Entry 8UBD (electron microscopy, 3.05 A resolution); this record covers chains A and I of the 9 polymer chains in the assembly.

# Chain A
Molecule: Reverse transcriptase
Organism: Bordetella phage BPP-1
UniProtKB: Q775D8 (Q775D8_BPBPP); residue numbers follow UniProt; this construct covers 1-328
Sequence (328 residues; row label = number of the first residue in the row):
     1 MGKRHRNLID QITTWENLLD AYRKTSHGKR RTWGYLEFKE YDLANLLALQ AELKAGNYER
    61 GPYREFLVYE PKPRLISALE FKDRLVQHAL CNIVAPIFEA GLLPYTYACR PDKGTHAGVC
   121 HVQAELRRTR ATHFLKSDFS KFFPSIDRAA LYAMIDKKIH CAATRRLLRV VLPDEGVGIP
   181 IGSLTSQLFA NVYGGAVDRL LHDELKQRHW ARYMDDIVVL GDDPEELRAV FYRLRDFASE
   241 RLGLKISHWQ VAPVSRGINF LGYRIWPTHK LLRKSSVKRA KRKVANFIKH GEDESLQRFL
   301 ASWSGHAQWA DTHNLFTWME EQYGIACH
Not modelled in the structure: 70-72

# Chain I
Molecule: Diversity-generating retroelement (DGR) RNA Sp
Sequence (140 nucleotides; numbered 1 to 140; the number before each row is that of its first residue):
     1 CAUGGCUCUG CCAACGCUAC GGCUUGGCGG GCUGGCCUUU CCUCAAUAGG UGGUCAGCCG
    61 GUUCUGUCCU GCUUCGGCGA ACACGUUACA CGGUUCGGCA AAACGUCGAU UACUGAAAAU
   121 GGAAAGGCGG GGCCGACUUC
Not modelled in the structure: 1-2, 34-46, 58, 140

# How chain A and chain I interact
Contacting residue pairs (132):
  Met1(A) with C104(I), phosphate contact; G105(I), hydrogen bond to the phosphate
  Gly2(A) with A123(I), phosphate contact
  Lys3(A) with C107(I), salt bridge to the phosphate; G108(I), hydrogen bond to the base; A109(I), sugar contact
  Arg4(A) with A109(I), base contact; U110(I), base contact; U111(I), hydrogen bond to the base; G122(I), hydrogen bond to the base; A123(I), salt bridge to the phosphate
  Arg6(A) with U110(I), hydrogen bond to the base; A118(I), hydrogen bond to the sugar; A119(I), salt bridge to the phosphate; U120(I), base contact; G121(I), hydrogen bond to the base; G122(I), hydrogen bond to the base
  Asn7(A) with U120(I), hydrogen bond to the sugar; G121(I), hydrogen bond to the phosphate
  Arg23(A) with G49(I), phosphate contact
  Ser26(A) with G50(I), phosphate contact
  His27(A) with G49(I), salt bridge to the phosphate; G50(I), salt bridge to the phosphate
  Gly28(A) with G50(I), hydrogen bond to the phosphate; U51(I), phosphate contact
  Arg30(A) with G49(I), hydrogen bond to the phosphate; G50(I), salt bridge to the phosphate
  Arg31(A) with U51(I), phosphate contact
  Tyr69(A) with C59(I), hydrogen bond to the sugar
  Arg74(A) with G57(I), salt bridge to the phosphate
  Ala100(A) with G105(I), hydrogen bond to the sugar; G131(I), hydrogen bond to the base
  Gly101(A) with G105(I), hydrogen bond to the sugar; U106(I), sugar contact
  Leu102(A) with G131(I), hydrogen bond to the base
  Leu103(A) with G129(I), sugar contact; G131(I), base contact
  Pro104(A) with G130(I), sugar contact; G131(I), base contact
  Tyr105(A) with G130(I), hydrogen bond to the phosphate; G131(I), hydrogen bond to the phosphate
  Arg110(A) with G131(I), base contact
  Thr115(A) with C55(I), hydrogen bond to the sugar
  Cys120(A) with U94(I), base contact
  Gln123(A) with U94(I), base contact
  Ala124(A) with U94(I), sugar contact
  Arg127(A) with C91(I), base contact; G92(I), hydrogen bond to the base; U94(I), base contact
  Arg128(A) with U95(I), salt bridge to the phosphate; C96(I), salt bridge to the phosphate
  Arg130(A) with C96(I), salt bridge to the phosphate
  Asp138(A) with G57(I), phosphate contact
  Lys157(A) with C107(I), salt bridge to the phosphate; G108(I), salt bridge to the phosphate; A109(I), sugar contact; U110(I), phosphate contact
  Lys158(A) with U106(I), salt bridge to the phosphate
  His160(A) with U110(I), hydrogen bond to the base
  Cys161(A) with U120(I), hydrogen bond to the base
  Ala162(A) with U120(I), base contact
  Ala163(A) with U120(I), hydrogen bond to the base
  Arg165(A) with U110(I), hydrogen bond to the base
  Arg166(A) with U120(I), base contact
  Ile181(A) with G57(I), base contact
  Arg199(A) with G105(I), hydrogen bond to the sugar; U106(I), hydrogen bond to the sugar; G131(I), hydrogen bond to the base
  His202(A) with G129(I), hydrogen bond to the phosphate; G130(I), salt bridge to the phosphate
  Asp203(A) with U106(I), hydrogen bond to the sugar; C128(I), sugar contact
  Lys206(A) with C128(I), hydrogen bond to the phosphate; G129(I), salt bridge to the phosphate
  Arg208(A) with C128(I), phosphate contact; G129(I), salt bridge to the phosphate; G130(I), salt bridge to the phosphate
  Tyr213(A) with A56(I), sugar contact
  Met214(A) with A56(I), sugar contact
  Asp215(A) with A56(I), hydrogen bond to the sugar; G57(I), phosphate contact
  Asp216(A) with A56(I), phosphate contact; G57(I), phosphate contact
  Arg228(A) with U74(I), hydrogen bond to the base
  His248(A) with C78(I), salt bridge to the phosphate
  Trp249(A) with G76(I), hydrogen bond to the sugar; G77(I), hydrogen bond to the sugar
  Gln250(A) with C78(I), sugar contact
  Arg256(A) with G71(I), base contact; C78(I), hydrogen bond to the sugar; G79(I), hydrogen bond to the sugar
  Asn259(A) with G79(I), hydrogen bond to the phosphate
  Leu261(A) with C55(I), phosphate contact; A56(I), phosphate contact
  Gly262(A) with C55(I), phosphate contact; A56(I), hydrogen bond to the phosphate
  Arg264(A) with G79(I), phosphate contact; A80(I), salt bridge to the phosphate; A83(I), base contact; U86(I), hydrogen bond to the base
  Trp266(A) with U86(I), base contact
  Thr268(A) with A90(I), base contact; C91(I), hydrogen bond to the base
  His269(A) with U87(I), stacking on the base
  Lys270(A) with U94(I), hydrogen bond to the base
  Leu271(A) with A83(I), base contact; U86(I), sugar contact; U87(I), sugar contact
  Leu272(A) with A83(I), base contact
  Arg273(A) with C55(I), salt bridge to the phosphate; A83(I), base contact
  Lys274(A) with A80(I), phosphate contact; A81(I), salt bridge to the phosphate; A83(I), base contact
  Arg279(A) with U54(I), hydrogen bond to the phosphate; C55(I), salt bridge to the phosphate; C59(I), salt bridge to the phosphate
  Lys281(A) with A83(I), salt bridge to the phosphate
  Lys283(A) with G53(I), phosphate contact; U54(I), salt bridge to the phosphate
  Arg298(A) with U51(I), hydrogen bond to the base; G52(I), hydrogen bond to the base
  Phe299(A) with G53(I), sugar contact
  Ser302(A) with G53(I), hydrogen bond to the sugar
  Trp309(A) with G92(I), base contact; U94(I), base contact
  Asp311(A) with A83(I), hydrogen bond to the sugar; U87(I), phosphate contact; A88(I), phosphate contact
  Asn314(A) with A83(I), phosphate contact; C84(I), hydrogen bond to the phosphate
  Leu315(A) with A83(I), sugar contact
Interface residues without a listed pair, chain A (86 interface residues in all): Leu8, Ile9, Lys29, Ile76, Glu99, Lys113, Gln187, Pro224, Glu225, Val277, Ser295, Thr312
Interface residues without a listed pair, chain I (48 interface residues in all): A48

# Overview
86 residues of chain A face 48 of chain I across their interface; the contacts include 48 hydrogen bonds, 25
salt bridges and 1 aromatic stacking contact. Polar pairs include Lys3(A)-G108(I), Arg4(A)-U111(I) and
Arg4(A)-G122(I).
Chain A is Reverse transcriptase (Bordetella phage BPP-1) and chain I is Diversity-generating retroelement
(DGR) RNA Sp; the structure, Diversity-generating retroelement (DGR) ribonucleoprotein reverse transcriptase -
Pre-active State 2, was determined by electron microscopy together with 8UB7, 8UB8, 8UB9, 8UBA, 8UBB, 8UBC,
8UBE and 8UBF from the same study.
